7UWV - chain A; structure by X-ray diffraction, 1.70 A resolution.

== Chain A ==
Protein: CBM74
Source organism: Ruminococcus bromii L2-63
Reference sequence: A0A2N0UYM2 (A0A2N0UYM2_9FIRM); residue numbers follow UniProt; this construct covers 134-665
Sequence (533 residues; row label = number of the first residue in the row):
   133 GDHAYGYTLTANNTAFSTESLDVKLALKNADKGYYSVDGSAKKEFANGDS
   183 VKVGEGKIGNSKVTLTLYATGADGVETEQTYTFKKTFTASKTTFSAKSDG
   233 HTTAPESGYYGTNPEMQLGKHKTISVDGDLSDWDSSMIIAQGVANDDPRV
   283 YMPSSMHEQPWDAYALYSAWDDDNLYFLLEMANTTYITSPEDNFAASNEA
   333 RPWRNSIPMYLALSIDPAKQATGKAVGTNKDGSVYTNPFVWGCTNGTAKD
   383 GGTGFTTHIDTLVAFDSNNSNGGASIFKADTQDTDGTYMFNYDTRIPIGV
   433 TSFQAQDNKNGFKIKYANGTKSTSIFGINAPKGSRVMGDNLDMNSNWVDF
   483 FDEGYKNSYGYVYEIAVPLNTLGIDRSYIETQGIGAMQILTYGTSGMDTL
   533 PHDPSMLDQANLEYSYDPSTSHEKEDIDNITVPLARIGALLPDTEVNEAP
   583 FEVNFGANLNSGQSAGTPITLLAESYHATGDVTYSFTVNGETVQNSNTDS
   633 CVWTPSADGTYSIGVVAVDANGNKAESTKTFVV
Not modelled in the structure: 133-134
Construct notes: expression tag (133)
Ion coordination: Na+: Ser257, Asp259, Asp261, Asp264, Glu496; Ca2+ site 1: Val275, Asp278, Asp294, Ala295, Asp530; Ca2+ site 2: Ser527, Gly528, Glu555, Asp558, Asp560; Ca2+ site 3: Ser537, Asp540, Glu555, Asp558, Asp560
What the authors report for this chain:
  - binding site for alpha-D-glucopyranose: Ser286, His289, Glu290, Phe326, Trp373, Tyr524, Asp549, Lys556
  - conformationally variable residues (loop rearrangement): Trp373, Gly374 to Lys381
  - mutagenesis - H289A, W373A: abolished binding to insoluble corn starch
  - mutagenesis - F326A: decreased binding to insoluble corn starch
  - mutagenesis - H289A (20-fold), F326A, W373A (20-fold): decreased binding to potato amylopectin
  - mutagenesis - W373A: abolished binding to G10
  - mutagenesis - H289A (10-20-fold), F326A (10-20-fold): decreased binding to G10

== Overview ==
The Na+ site is built by Ser257, Asp259, Asp261, Asp264 and Glu496. Val275, Asp278, Asp294, Ala295 and Asp530
coordinate Ca2+ site 1. The paper reports a binding site for alpha-D-glucopyranose at Ser286, His289 and
Glu290 among others; H289A, F326A and W373A reduce binding to potato amylopectin.
Chain A is CBM74 (Ruminococcus bromii L2-63); the structure, CBM74 from Ruminococcus bromii Sas6 with
maltodecaose, was determined by X-ray diffraction together with 7UWU and 7UWW from the same study.
